Entry 9EGF (X-ray diffraction, 1.25 A resolution); this record covers chain A.

# Chain A
Molecule: Hdac6 protein
Organism: Danio rerio
Notes: fragment: catalytic domain 2
UniProtKB: A7YT55 (A7YT55_DANRE); residues 442-798 here correspond to UniProt positions 290-646 (UniProt number = residue number - 152)
Amino-acid sequence (357 residues; row label = number of the first residue in the row):
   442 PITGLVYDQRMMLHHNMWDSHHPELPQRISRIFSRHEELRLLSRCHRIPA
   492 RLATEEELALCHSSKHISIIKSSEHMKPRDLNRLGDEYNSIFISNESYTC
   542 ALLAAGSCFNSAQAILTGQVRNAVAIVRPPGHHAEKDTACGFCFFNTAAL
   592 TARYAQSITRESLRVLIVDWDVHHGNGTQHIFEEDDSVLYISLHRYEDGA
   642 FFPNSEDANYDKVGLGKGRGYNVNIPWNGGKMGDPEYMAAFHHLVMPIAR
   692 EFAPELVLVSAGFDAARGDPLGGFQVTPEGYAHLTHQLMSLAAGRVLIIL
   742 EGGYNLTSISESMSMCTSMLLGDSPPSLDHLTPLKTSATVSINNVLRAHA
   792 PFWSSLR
Ion coordination: Zn2+: D612, H614, D705 (together with A1BH8); K+: F623, D626, V629, Y662
Ligand contacts: A1BH8 (4-({(ethanesulfonyl)[(pyridin-3-yl)methyl]amino}methyl)-N-hydroxybenzamide): P464, S531, H573, H574, G582, F583, D612, H614, F642, F643, D705, L712, G743, Y745

# Summary
Bound to chain A: compound A1BH8. D612, H614 and D705 coordinate Zn2+. The K+ site is built by F623, D626,
V629 and Y662.
Chain A is Hdac6 protein (Danio rerio); the structure, Crystal structure of Danio rerio histone deacetylase 6
catalytic domain 2 complexed with TO-589, was determined by X-ray diffraction, deposited together with 9EFC,
9EFR, 9EFX and 9EGU.
